7Q4B - chains R and C of the 10 polymer chains in the assembly; structure by electron microscopy, 2.50 A resolution.

[Chain R (and C)]
Molecule: Amyloid-beta precursor protein
Source organism: Homo sapiens
Notes: chain C of this document is another copy of the same molecule, construct and numbering; everything in this record applies to it too
Reference sequence: P05067 (A4_HUMAN); residues 1-42 here correspond to UniProt positions 672-713 (UniProt number = residue number + 671)
Chain sequence (42 residues; row label = number of the first residue in the row):
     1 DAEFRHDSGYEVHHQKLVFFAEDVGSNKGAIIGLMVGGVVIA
Disordered / not traced: 1-8
What the authors report for this chain:
  - self-association interface (contacts with another copy of this molecule): Y10

[Interface between chain R and chain C]
Contacting residue pairs - 4 pairs, chain R then chain C:
  Y10(R) - I41(C)  hydrophobic
  V12(R) - V39(C)  hydrophobic
  Q15(R) - V39(C)
  L17(R) - V36(C)
Other interface residues (no listed pair), chain C (4 interface residues in all): G37

[Summary]
The chain R/chain C interface involves 4 residues from each chain. The paper reports a self-association
interface involving Y10(R).
Chain R and chain C are both Amyloid-beta precursor protein (Homo sapiens); the structure, Type I beta-amyloid
42 Filaments from Human Brain, was determined by electron microscopy, deposited together with 7Q4M.
